1FFX - chains B and C of the 5 polymer chains in the assembly; structure by X-ray diffraction, 3.95 A resolution.

[Chain B]
Molecule: Protein (tubulin)
Organism: Bos taurus
Reference sequence: P02554 (TBB_PIG); the author numbering skips numbers that UniProt does not, so the offset changes along the chain: 1-31 = UniProt 1-31; 34-360 = UniProt 32-358; 369-455 = UniProt 359-445
Amino-acid sequence (445 residues; each row starts with the number of its first residue; note: 10 numbers in that range are skipped by the numbering (no residue carries them; nothing is unmodelled there)):
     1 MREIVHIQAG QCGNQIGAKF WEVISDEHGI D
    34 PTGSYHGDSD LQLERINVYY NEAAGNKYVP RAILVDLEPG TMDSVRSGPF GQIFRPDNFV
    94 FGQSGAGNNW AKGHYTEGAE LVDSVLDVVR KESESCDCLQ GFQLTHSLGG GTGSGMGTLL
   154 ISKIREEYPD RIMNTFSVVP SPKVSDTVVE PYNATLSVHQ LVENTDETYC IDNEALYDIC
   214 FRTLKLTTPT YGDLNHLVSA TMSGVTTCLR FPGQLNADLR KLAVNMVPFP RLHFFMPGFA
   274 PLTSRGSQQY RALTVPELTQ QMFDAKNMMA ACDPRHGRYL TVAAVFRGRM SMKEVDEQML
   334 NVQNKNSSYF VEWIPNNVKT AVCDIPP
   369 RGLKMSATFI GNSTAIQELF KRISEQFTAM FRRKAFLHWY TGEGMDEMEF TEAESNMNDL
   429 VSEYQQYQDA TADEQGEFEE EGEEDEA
Not modelled in the structure: 34-50, 438-455
Curated features (UniProtKB/Swiss-Prot):
  - motif: Met1 to Ile4 (MREI motif)
  - binding site (GTP): Gln11, Glu71, Ser140, Gly144, Thr145, Gly146, Asn206, Asn228
  - binding site (Mg(2+)): Glu71
  - modified residue: Ser42 (Phosphoserine), Lys60 (N6-acetyllysine), Ser174 (Phosphoserine), Thr287 (Phosphothreonine), Thr292 (Phosphothreonine), Arg320 (Omega-N-methylarginine), Glu448 (5-glutamyl polyglutamate)
  - cross-link (Glycyl lysine isopeptide (Lys-Gly)): Lys60 (interchain with G-Cter in ubiquitin), Lys326 (interchain with G-Cter in ubiquitin)
Residues lining bound ligands: GDP (guanosine-5'-diphosphate): Gly10, Gln11, Cys12, Gly13, Gln15, Ile16, Ser140, Leu141, Gly142, Gly143, Gly144, Thr145, Gly146, Ser147, Val171, Pro173, Ser178, Val182, Asn206, Leu209, Tyr224, Leu227, Asn228, Val231

[Chain C]
Molecule: Protein (tubulin)
Organism: Bos taurus
Reference sequence: P02550 (TBA_PIG); residue numbers follow UniProt; this construct covers 1-451
Amino-acid sequence (451 residues; numbered 1 to 451; the number before each row is that of its first residue):
     1 MRECISIHVG QAGVQIGNAC WELYCLEHGI QPDGQMPSDK TIGGGDDSFN TFFSETGAGK
    61 HVPRAVFVDL EPTVIDEVRT GTYRQLFHPE QLITGKEDAA NNYARGHYTI GKEIIDLVLD
   121 RIRKLADQCT GLQGFSVFHS FGGGTGSGFT SLLMERLSVD YGKKSKLEFS IYPAPQVSTA
   181 VVEPYNSILT THTTLEHSDC AFMVDNEAIY DICRRNLDIE RPTYTNLNRL IGQIVSSITA
   241 SLRFDGALNV DLTEFQTNLV PYPRAHFPLA TYAPVISAEK AYHEQLSVAE ITNACFEPAN
   301 QMVKCDPRHG KYMACCLLYR GDVVPKDVNA AIATIKTKRT IQFVDWCPTG FKVGINYEPP
   361 TVVPGGDLAK VQRAVCMLSN TTAIAEAWAR LDHKFDLMYA KRAFVHWYVG EGMEEGEFSE
   421 AREDMAALEK DYEEVGVDSV EGEGEEEGEE Y
Not modelled in the structure: 48-64, 441-451
Curated features (UniProtKB/Swiss-Prot):
  - active site: Glu254
  - binding site (GTP): Gly10, Gln11, Ala12, Gln15, Glu71, Ala99, Ser140, Gly143, Gly144, Thr145, Gly146, Thr179, Glu183, Asn206, Tyr224, Asn228, Leu252
  - binding site (Mg(2+)): Glu71
  - site: Tyr451 (Involved in polymerization)
  - modified residue: Lys40 (N6-acetyllysine), Tyr282 (3'-nitrotyrosine), Ser439 (Phosphoserine), Glu443 (5-glutamyl polyglutamate), Glu445 (5-glutamyl polyglutamate), Tyr451 (3'-nitrotyrosine)
  - natural variant: Ala265 (A265G; A265I), Thr271 to Ala273 (sequence variant, change not given here)
Residues lining bound ligands: GTP (guanosine-5'-triphosphate): Gln11, Ala12, Gln15, Ile16, Asp69, Glu71, Ala99, Ala100, Asn101, Phe141, Gly143, Gly144, Thr145, Gly146, Ile171, Pro173, Ala174, Ser178, Val204, Asn206, Tyr210, Tyr224, Asn228, Ile231

[Interface between chain B and chain C]
Contacting residue pairs (27; chain B residue first):
  Gln96(B) - Thr130(C)
  Gln96(B) - Gly131(C)
  Ser97(B) - Arg2(C)  hydrogen bond (backbone-side chain)
  Gly98(B) - Arg2(C)
  Gly100(B) - Glu254(C)
  Asn101(B) - Glu254(C)  hydrogen bond (backbone-side chain)
  Lys105(B) - Thr253(C)
  Val177(B) - Pro348(C)  hydrophobic
  Asp179(B) - Lys352(C)  salt bridge
  Thr180(B) - Thr257(C)  hydrogen bond (side chain-backbone)
  Thr180(B) - Asn258(C)
  Thr220(B) - Lys326(C)
  Thr221(B) - Lys326(C)
  Met398(B) - Trp346(C)
  Met398(B) - Pro348(C)
  Arg401(B) - Ser439(C)  hydrogen bond (side chain-backbone)
  Arg401(B) - Val440(C)
  Lys402(B) - Tyr262(C)
  Lys402(B) - Trp346(C)
  Lys402(B) - Glu434(C)  hydrogen bond (side chain-backbone)
  Lys402(B) - Val435(C)
  Lys402(B) - Val440(C)  hydrogen bond (side chain-backbone)
  Ala403(B) - Tyr262(C)  hydrogen bond (backbone-side chain)
  Phe404(B) - Thr257(C)
  His406(B) - Pro263(C)
  Trp407(B) - Gln256(C)
  Trp407(B) - Thr257(C)
Other interface residues (no listed pair), chain B (20 interface residues in all): Asn102, Ser178
Other interface residues (no listed pair), chain C (23 interface residues in all): Gln133, Asp199, Val260, Pro261, Asp438

[In short]
Chain B and chain C form an interface of 20 and 23 residues respectively, with 7 hydrogen bonds and 1 salt
bridge. Among the polar pairs are Asp179(B)-Lys352(C), Ser97(B)-Arg2(C) and Asn101(B)-Glu254(C). Bound to
chain B: GDP. Ligands of chain C: GTP.
Here chain B is Protein (tubulin) and chain C is Protein (tubulin), both from Bos taurus. Entry 1FFX
(Tubulin:stathmin-like domain complex) was determined by X-ray diffraction.
